7AEU - chains BBB and CCC of the 4 polymer chains in the assembly; structure by X-ray diffraction, 2.54 A resolution.

== Chain BBB ==
Protein: Hemoglobin subunit beta
Organism: Homo sapiens
UniProt: P68871 (HBB_HUMAN); residues 2-146 here correspond to UniProt positions 3-147 (UniProt number = residue number + 1)
Amino-acid sequence (145 residues; row label = number of the first residue in the row):
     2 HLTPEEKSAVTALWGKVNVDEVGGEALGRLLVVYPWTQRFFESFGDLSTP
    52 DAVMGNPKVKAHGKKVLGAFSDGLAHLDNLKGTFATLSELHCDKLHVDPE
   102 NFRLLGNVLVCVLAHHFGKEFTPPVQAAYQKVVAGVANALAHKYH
Metal / ion sites: heme Fe near His92 (its only coordinating residue here)
Small-molecule neighbours:
  - carbon monoxide (CMO): Leu28, Phe42, His63, Val67, His92
  - heme (HEM): Leu31, Thr38, Phe41, Phe42, Phe45, His63, Lys66, Val67, Ala70, Phe71, Leu88, Leu91, His92, Leu96, Val98, Asn102, Phe103, Leu106, Val137, Leu141
Swiss-Prot annotation at these positions:
  - binding site ((2R)-2,3-bisphosphoglycerate): His2, Lys82, His143
  - binding site (heme b): His63, His92
  - site: Glu7, Lys8 (Microbial infection: Cleavage), Gly25, Glu26 (Microbial infection: Cleavage), Gly29, Arg30 (Microbial infection: Cleavage), Tyr35, Pro36 (Microbial infection: Cleavage), Trp37, Thr38 (Microbial infection: Cleavage), Phe45, Gly46 (Microbial infection: Cleavage), Asp52, Ala53 (Microbial infection: Cleavage), Gly56, Asn57 (Microbial infection: Cleavage), Lys59 (Not glycated), Phe71, Ser72 (Microbial infection: Cleavage), Gly74, Leu75 (Microbial infection: Cleavage), Lys82 (Not glycated), Thr84, Phe85 (Microbial infection: Cleavage), His92, Cys93 (Microbial infection: Cleavage), Lys95 (Not glycated), Arg104, Leu105 (Microbial infection: Cleavage), Leu110, Val111 (Microbial infection: Cleavage), Gly119, Lys120 (Microbial infection: Cleavage), Phe122, Thr123 (Microbial infection: Cleavage), Ala128, Ala129 (Microbial infection: Cleavage) and 2 more in UniProt
  - modified residue: Ser9 (Phosphoserine), Thr12 (Phosphothreonine), Ser44 (Phosphoserine), Thr50 (Phosphothreonine), Lys59 (N6-acetyllysine), Lys82 (N6-acetyllysine), Thr87 (Phosphothreonine), Cys93 (S-nitrosocysteine), Lys144 (N6-acetyllysine)
  - glycosylation (N-linked (Glc) (glycation) lysine): Lys8, Lys17, Lys66, Lys120, Lys144

== Chain CCC ==
Protein: Hemoglobin subunit alpha
Organism: Homo sapiens
UniProt: P69905 (HBA_HUMAN); residues 2-140 here correspond to UniProt positions 3-141 (UniProt number = residue number + 1)
Amino-acid sequence (139 residues; numbered 2 to 140; the number before each row is that of its first residue):
     2 LSPADKTNVKAAWGKVGAHAGEYGAEALERMFLSFPTTKTYFPHFDLSHG
    52 SAQVKGHGKKVADALTNAVAHVDDMPNALSALSDLHAHKLRVDPVNFKLL
   102 SHCLLVTLAAHLPAEFTPAVHASLDKFLASVSTVLTSKY
Metal / ion sites: heme Fe near His87 (its only coordinating residue here)
Small-molecule neighbours:
  - carbon monoxide (CMO): Leu29, Phe43, His58, Val62, His87
  - heme (HEM): Met32, Thr39, Tyr42, Phe43, His45, Phe46, His58, Lys61, Val62, Ala65, Leu83, Leu86, His87, Leu91, Val93, Asn97, Phe98, Leu101, Val132, Leu136
Swiss-Prot annotation at these positions:
  - binding site (O2): His58
  - binding site (heme b): His87
  - site: Thr8, Asn9 (Microbial infection: Cleavage), Lys11 (Not glycated), Ala13, Trp14 (Microbial infection: Cleavage), Tyr24, Gly25 (Microbial infection: Cleavage), Leu29, Glu30 (Microbial infection: Cleavage), His45, Phe46 (Microbial infection: Cleavage), Asp47, Leu48 (Microbial infection: Cleavage), Ser52, Ala53 (Microbial infection: Cleavage), Val55, Lys56 (Microbial infection: Cleavage), Lys56 (Not glycated), Gly59, Lys60 (Microbial infection: Cleavage), Lys60 (Not glycated), Lys90 (Not glycated), Leu91, Arg92 (Microbial infection: Cleavage), Lys99 (Not glycated), Leu106, Val107 (Microbial infection: Cleavage), Thr108, Leu109 (Microbial infection: Cleavage), Val121, His122 (Microbial infection: Cleavage), Ser133, Thr134 (Microbial infection: Cleavage)
  - modified residue: Ser3 (Phosphoserine), Lys7 (N6-succinyllysine), Thr8 (Phosphothreonine), Lys11 (N6-succinyllysine), Lys16 (N6-acetyllysine), Tyr24 (Phosphotyrosine), Ser35 (Phosphoserine), Lys40 (N6-succinyllysine), Ser49 (Phosphoserine), Ser102 (Phosphoserine), Thr108 (Phosphothreonine), Ser124 (Phosphoserine), Ser131 (Phosphoserine), Thr134 (Phosphothreonine), Thr137 (Phosphothreonine), Ser138 (Phosphoserine)
  - glycosylation (N-linked (Glc) (glycation) lysine): Lys7, Lys16, Lys40, Lys61

== How chain BBB and chain CCC interact ==
Residue-residue contacts (14; chain BBB residue first):
  Pro36(BBB) with Arg92(CCC)
  Trp37(BBB) with Arg92(CCC); Asp94(CCC); Pro95(CCC); Tyr140(CCC)
  Gln39(BBB) with Arg92(CCC), hydrogen bond
  Arg40(BBB) with Thr41(CCC); Tyr42(CCC), hydrogen bond; Leu91(CCC); Arg92(CCC)
  His97(BBB) with Thr41(CCC)
  Asp99(BBB) with Asp94(CCC); Val96(CCC)
  Asn102(BBB) with Asp94(CCC), hydrogen bond
Interface residues without a listed pair, chain BBB (9 interface residues in all): Glu101, Tyr145
Interface residues without a listed pair, chain CCC (10 interface residues in all): Thr38, Val93

== Overview ==
9 residues of chain BBB face 10 of chain CCC across their interface; the contacts include 3 hydrogen bonds.
Polar contacts include Gln39(BBB)-Arg92(CCC), Arg40(BBB)-Tyr42(CCC) and Asn102(BBB)-Asp94(CCC). Ligands of
chain BBB: heme and carbon monoxide. Ligands of chain CCC: heme and carbon monoxide.
Here chain BBB is Hemoglobin subunit beta and chain CCC is Hemoglobin subunit alpha, both from Homo sapiens.
Entry 7AEU (Pressure wave-exposed human hemoglobin: probe only data (5500 indexed images)) was determined by
X-ray diffraction together with 7AET and 7AEV from the same study.
